2I7C - chain A; structure by X-ray diffraction, 1.71 A resolution.

== Chain A ==
Protein: Spermidine synthase
Source organism: Plasmodium falciparum
Notes: EC 2.5.1.16
Reference sequence: Q8II73 (Q8II73_PLAF7); residues 1-282 here correspond to UniProt positions 40-321 (UniProt number = residue number + 39)
Chain sequence (283 residues; row label = number of the first residue in the row; numbering starts at 0):
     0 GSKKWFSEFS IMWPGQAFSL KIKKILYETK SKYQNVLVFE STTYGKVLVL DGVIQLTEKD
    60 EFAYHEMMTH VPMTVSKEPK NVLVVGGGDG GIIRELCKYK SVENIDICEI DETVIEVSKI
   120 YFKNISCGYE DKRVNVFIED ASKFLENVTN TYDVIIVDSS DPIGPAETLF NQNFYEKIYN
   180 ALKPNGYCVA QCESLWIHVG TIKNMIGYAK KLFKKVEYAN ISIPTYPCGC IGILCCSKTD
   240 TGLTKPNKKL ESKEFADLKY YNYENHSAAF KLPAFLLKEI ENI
Disordered / not traced: 0-1
Differences from the reference sequence: cloning artifact (0)
Residues lining bound ligands:
  - 1PG (2-(2-{2-[2-(2-methoxy-ethoxy)-ethoxy]-ethoxy}-ethoxy)-ethanol): W4, S6, F8, S18
  - S-adenosyl-1,8-diamino-3-thiooctane (AAT): W12, Q33, L49, V52, I53, Q54, Y63, H64, G85, G86, G87, D88, C107, E108, I109, D110, V113, E138, D139, A140, D157, S158, S159, D160, P164, A165, T167, L168, Q190, E192, Y225, P226, I230

== Summary ==
Ligands of chain A: S-adenosyl-1,8-diamino-3-thiooctane and compound 1PG.
Chain A is Spermidine synthase (Plasmodium falciparum); the structure, The crystal structure of spermidine
synthase from p. falciparum in complex with AdoDATO, was determined by X-ray diffraction together with 2PSS,
2PT6 and 2PT9 from the same study.
